8W8N - chains C and D of the 9 polymer chains in the assembly; structure by X-ray diffraction, 2.69 A resolution.

== Chain C ==
Protein: DNA-directed RNA polymerase subunit beta
Source organism: Thermus thermophilus HB8
Notes: EC 2.7.7.6
UniProtKB: Q8RQE9 (RPOB_THET8); residue numbers follow UniProt; this construct covers 1-1119
Chain sequence (1119 residues; numbered 1 to 1119; the number before each row is that of its first residue):
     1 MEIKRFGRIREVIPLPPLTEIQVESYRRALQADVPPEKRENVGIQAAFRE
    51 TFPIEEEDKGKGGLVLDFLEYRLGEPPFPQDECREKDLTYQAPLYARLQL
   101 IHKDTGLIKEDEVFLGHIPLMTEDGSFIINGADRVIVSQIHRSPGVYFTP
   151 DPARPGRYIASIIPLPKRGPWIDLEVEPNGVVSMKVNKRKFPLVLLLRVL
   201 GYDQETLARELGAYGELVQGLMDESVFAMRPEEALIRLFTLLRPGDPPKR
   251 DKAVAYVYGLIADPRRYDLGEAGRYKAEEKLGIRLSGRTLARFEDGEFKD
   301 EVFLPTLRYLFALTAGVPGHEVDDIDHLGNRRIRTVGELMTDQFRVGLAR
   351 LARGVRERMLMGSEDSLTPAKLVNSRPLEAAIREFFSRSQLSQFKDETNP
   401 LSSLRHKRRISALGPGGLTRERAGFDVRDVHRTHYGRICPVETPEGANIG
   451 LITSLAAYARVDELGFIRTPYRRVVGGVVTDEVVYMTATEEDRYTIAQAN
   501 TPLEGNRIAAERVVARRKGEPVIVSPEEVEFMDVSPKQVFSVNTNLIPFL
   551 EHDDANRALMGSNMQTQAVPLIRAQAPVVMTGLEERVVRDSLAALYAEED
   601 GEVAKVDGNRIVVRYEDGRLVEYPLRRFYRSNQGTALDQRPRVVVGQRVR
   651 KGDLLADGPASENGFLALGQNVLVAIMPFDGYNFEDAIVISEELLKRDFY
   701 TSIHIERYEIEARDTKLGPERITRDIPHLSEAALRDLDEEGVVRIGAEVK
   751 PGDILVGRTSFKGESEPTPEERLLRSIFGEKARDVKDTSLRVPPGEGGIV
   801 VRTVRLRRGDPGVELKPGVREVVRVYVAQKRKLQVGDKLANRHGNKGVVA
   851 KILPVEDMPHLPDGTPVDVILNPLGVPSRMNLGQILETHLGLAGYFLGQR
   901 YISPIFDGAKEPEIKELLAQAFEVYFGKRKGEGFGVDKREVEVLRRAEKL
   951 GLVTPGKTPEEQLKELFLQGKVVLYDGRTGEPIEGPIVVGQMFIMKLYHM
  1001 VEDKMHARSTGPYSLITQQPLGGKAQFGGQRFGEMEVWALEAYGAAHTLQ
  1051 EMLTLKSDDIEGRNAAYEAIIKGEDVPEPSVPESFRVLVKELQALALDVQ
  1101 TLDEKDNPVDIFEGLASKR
Unresolved in the structure: 57-62, 1119

== Chain D ==
Protein: DNA-directed RNA polymerase subunit beta'
Source organism: Thermus thermophilus HB8
Notes: EC 2.7.7.6
UniProtKB: Q8RQE8 (RPOC_THET8); residues 1-1524 here = UniProt positions 1-1524
Chain sequence (1524 residues; numbered 1 to 1524; the number before each row is that of its first residue):
     1 MKKEVRKVRIALASPEKIRSWSYGEVEKPETINYRTLKPERDGLFDERIF
    51 GPIKDYECACGKYKRQRFEGKVCERCGVEVTKSIVRRYRMGHIELATPAA
   101 HIWFVKDVPSKIGTLLDLSATELEQVLYFSKYIVLDPKGAILNGVPVEKR
   151 QLLTDEEYRELRYGKQETYPLPPGVDALVKDGEEVVKGQELAPGVVSRLD
   201 GVALYRFPRRVRVEYVKKERAGLRLPLAAWVEKEAYKPGEILAELPEPYL
   251 FRAEEEGVVELKELEEGAFLVLRREDEPVATYFLPVGMTPLVVHGEIVEK
   301 GQPLAEAKGLLRMPRQVRAAQVEAEEEGETVYLTLFLEWTEPKDYRVQPH
   351 MNVVVPEGARVEAGDKIVAAIDPEEEVIAEAEGVVHLHEPASILVVKARV
   401 YPFEDDVEVSTGDRVAPGDVLADGGKVKSDVYGRVEVDLVRNVVRVVESY
   451 DIDARMGAEAIQQLLKELDLEALEKELLEEMKHPSRARRAKARKRLEVVR
   501 AFLDSGNRPEWMILEAVPVLPPDLRPMVQVDGGRFATSDLNDLYRRLINR
   551 NNRLKKLLAQGAPEIIIRNEKRMLQEAVDALLDNGRRGAPVTNPGSDRPL
   601 RSLTDILSGKQGRFRQNLLGKRVDYSGRSVIVVGPQLKLHQCGLPKRMAL
   651 ELFKPFLLKKMEEKGIAPNVKAARRMLERQRDIKDEVWDALEEVIHGKVV
   701 LLNRAPTLHRLGIQAFQPVLVEGQSIQLHPLVCEAFNADFDGDQMAVHVP
   751 LSSFAQAEARIQMLSAHNLLSPASGEPLAKPSRDIILGLYYITQVRKEKK
   801 GAGLEFATPEEALAAHERGEVALNAPIKVAGRETSVGRLKYVFANPDEAL
   851 LAVAHGIVDLQDVVTVRYMGKRLETSPGRILFARIVAEAVEDEKVAWELI
   901 QLDVPQEKNSLKDLVYQAFLRLGMEKTARLLDALKYYGFTFSTTSGITIG
   951 IDDAVIPEEKKQYLEEADRKLLQIEQAYEMGFLTDRERYDQILQLWTETT
  1001 EKVTQAVFKNFEENYPFNPLYVMAQSGARGNPQQIRQLCGLRGLMQKPSG
  1051 ETFEVPVRSSFREGLTVLEYFISSHGARKGGADTALRTADSGYLTRKLVD
  1101 VTHEIVVREADCGTTNYISVPLFQPDEVTRSLRLRKRADIEAGLYGRVLA
  1151 REVEVLGVRLEEGRYLSMDDVHLLIKAAEAGEIQEVPVRSPLTCQTRYGV
  1201 CQKCYGYDLSMARPVSIGEAVGIVAAQSIGEPGTQLTMRTFHTGGVAGAA
  1251 DITQGLPRVIELFEARRPKAKAVISEIDGVVRIEETEEKLSVFVESEGFS
  1301 KEYKLPKEARLLVKDGDYVEAGQPLTRGAIDPHQLLEAKGPEAVERYLVE
  1351 EIQKVYRAQGVKLHDKHIEIVVRQMMKYVEVTDPGDSRLLEGQVLEKWDV
  1401 EALNERLIAEGKTPVAWKPLLMGVTKSALSTKSWLSAASFQNTTHVLTEA
  1451 AIAGKKDELIGLKENVILGRLIPAGTGSDFVRFTQVVDQKTLKAIEEARK
  1501 EAVEAKERPAARRGVKREQPGKQA
Unresolved in the structure: 1-2, 143-144, 1238-1251, 1503-1524
Bound ions: Zn2+ site 1: Cys-58, Cys-60, Cys-73, Cys-76; Mg2+ site 1: Asp-739, Asp-741, Asp-743 (shared with 2 residues of chain I); Mg2+ site 2 near Lys-840 (its only coordinating residue here); Mg2+ site 3: Trp-897, Ile-900; Zn2+ site 2: Cys-1112, Cys-1194, Cys-1201, Cys-1204

== Chain C / chain D interface ==
Contacting residue pairs (399):
  Phe-425(C) / Lys-1079(D)
  Phe-425(C) / Asp-1083(D)
  Phe-425(C) / Leu-1086(D)  hydrophobic
  Arg-428(C) / Arg-1078(D)  hydrogen bond (backbone-side chain)
  Arg-428(C) / Ala-1082(D)
  Asp-429(C) / Lys-1079(D)  salt bridge
  Val-430(C) / Pro-1048(D)
  Val-430(C) / Phe-1071(D)  hydrophobic
  Val-430(C) / Ser-1074(D)
  Val-430(C) / His-1075(D)  hydrogen bond (backbone-side chain)
  Val-430(C) / Arg-1078(D)
  His-431(C) / Phe-1071(D)
  Arg-432(C) / Phe-1071(D)
  Tyr-435(C) / Val-1067(D)
  Tyr-435(C) / Phe-1071(D)
  Cys-439(C) / Arg-1078(D)
  Pro-440(C) / Ser-1074(D)
  Pro-440(C) / Arg-1078(D)  hydrogen bond (backbone-side chain)
  Val-441(C) / Tyr-1070(D)  hydrophobic
  Thr-443(C) / Arg-1078(D)
  Gly-446(C) / Ala-1085(D)
  Ile-449(C) / Arg-1078(D)
  Ile-449(C) / Ala-1082(D)  hydrophobic
  Ile-449(C) / Ala-1085(D)  hydrophobic
  Gly-450(C) / Arg-1078(D)
  Gln-498(C) / Leu-1068(D)
  Arg-516(C) / Leu-1068(D)
  Glu-520(C) / Lys-1047(D)  salt bridge
  Glu-520(C) / Phe-1053(D)
  Pro-521(C) / Leu-1068(D)  hydrophobic
  Pro-536(C) / Val-1067(D)  hydrophobic
  Val-539(C) / Val-1067(D)  hydrophobic
  Phe-540(C) / Tyr-1070(D)  hydrophobic
  Leu-550(C) / Tyr-1070(D)
  Glu-551(C) / Gly-1064(D)
  Glu-551(C) / Leu-1065(D)  hydrogen bond (backbone-backbone)
  His-552(C) / Phe-1061(D)  hydrogen bond (side chain-backbone)
  His-552(C) / Arg-1062(D)  hydrogen bond (side chain-backbone)
  His-552(C) / Glu-1063(D)
  His-552(C) / Gly-1064(D)
  Asp-553(C) / Phe-1061(D)
  Asp-553(C) / Tyr-1070(D)  hydrogen bond (backbone-side chain)
  Asp-554(C) / Arg-1042(D)  salt bridge
  Asp-554(C) / Phe-1061(D)
  Asp-554(C) / Tyr-1070(D)
  Ala-555(C) / Tyr-1070(D)
  Ala-558(C) / Tyr-1070(D)
  Ile-676(C) / Ile-947(D)
  Ile-676(C) / Thr-948(D)  hydrogen bond (backbone-side chain)
  Met-677(C) / Thr-943(D)
  Met-677(C) / Ile-947(D)
  Pro-678(C) / Asp-784(D)
  Pro-678(C) / Ser-942(D)
  Pro-678(C) / Thr-943(D)
  Pro-678(C) / Ile-947(D)
  Phe-679(C) / Thr-943(D)
  Asp-680(C) / Pro-635(D)
  Asp-680(C) / Phe-939(D)
  Asp-680(C) / Thr-940(D)
  Asp-680(C) / Thr-943(D)  hydrogen bond (backbone-side chain)
  Gly-681(C) / Val-633(D)
  Gly-681(C) / Pro-635(D)
  Gly-681(C) / Phe-939(D)
  Tyr-682(C) / Val-633(D)
  Tyr-682(C) / Pro-635(D)
  Tyr-682(C) / Gln-636(D)
  Asn-683(C) / Asp-784(D)
  Phe-684(C) / Val-633(D)  hydrophobic
  Phe-684(C) / Pro-730(D)
  Phe-684(C) / Phe-740(D)
  Phe-684(C) / Ser-782(D)
  Phe-684(C) / Arg-783(D)
  Phe-684(C) / Asp-784(D)
  Phe-684(C) / Phe-939(D)  hydrophobic
  Glu-685(C) / Asp-739(D)
  Glu-685(C) / Phe-740(D)  hydrogen bond (backbone-backbone)
  Glu-685(C) / Arg-783(D)  salt bridge
  Glu-685(C) / Arg-1029(D)  salt bridge
  Asp-686(C) / Asp-741(D)
  Ala-687(C) / Val-633(D)  hydrophobic
  Ala-687(C) / Phe-740(D)  hydrophobic
  Arg-713(C) / Gly-532(D)
  Arg-713(C) / Gly-533(D)
  Lys-716(C) / Arg-35(D)  hydrogen bond (side chain-backbone)
  Lys-716(C) / Leu-37(D)
  Arg-735(C) / Arg-681(D)
  Glu-748(C) / Arg-681(D)  salt bridge
  Lys-750(C) / Arg-681(D)
  Pro-751(C) / Arg-679(D)
  Pro-751(C) / Gln-680(D)  hydrogen bond (backbone-backbone)
  Asp-753(C) / Arg-679(D)  salt bridge
  Asp-753(C) / Arg-681(D)  salt bridge
  Glu-764(C) / Lys-54(D)
  Glu-766(C) / Lys-64(D)
  Glu-766(C) / Arg-65(D)  salt bridge
  Pro-767(C) / Arg-65(D)  hydrogen bond (backbone-side chain)
  Pro-769(C) / Arg-65(D)
  Gln-834(C) / Gln-724(D)  hydrogen bond
  Val-835(C) / Ser-725(D)  hydrogen bond (backbone-side chain)
  Gly-836(C) / Val-630(D)
  Gly-836(C) / Ser-725(D)
  Lys-838(C) / Asp-741(D)  hydrogen bond (side chain-backbone)
  Lys-846(C) / Asp-741(D)
  Gly-847(C) / Phe-740(D)
  Val-848(C) / Val-630(D)  hydrophobic
  Val-848(C) / Ile-631(D)
  Val-848(C) / Val-632(D)  hydrophobic
  Val-848(C) / Phe-740(D)  hydrogen bond (backbone-backbone)
  Val-849(C) / Val-632(D)
  Ala-850(C) / Val-632(D)
  Ala-850(C) / Val-633(D)  hydrophobic
  Asn-872(C) / Asp-784(D)  hydrogen bond
  Pro-873(C) / Ile-947(D)  hydrophobic
  Pro-873(C) / Ile-949(D)  hydrophobic
  Leu-874(C) / Asp-784(D)
  Leu-874(C) / Met-1023(D)  hydrophobic
  Leu-874(C) / Ala-1028(D)  hydrophobic
  Leu-874(C) / Arg-1029(D)  hydrogen bond (backbone-side chain)
  Val-876(C) / Ile-949(D)  hydrophobic
  Pro-877(C) / Leu-1020(D)  hydrophobic
  Pro-877(C) / Met-1023(D)  hydrophobic
  Pro-877(C) / Arg-1029(D)
  Ser-878(C) / Arg-1029(D)  hydrogen bond
  Ser-878(C) / Gln-1034(D)
  Arg-879(C) / Arg-1029(D)
  Met-880(C) / Gln-1034(D)
  Met-880(C) / Gln-1037(D)  hydrogen bond
  Met-880(C) / Leu-1038(D)  hydrophobic
  Leu-882(C) / Leu-1038(D)  hydrophobic
  Leu-882(C) / Phe-1061(D)
  Leu-882(C) / Arg-1062(D)
  Ile-885(C) / Ile-949(D)
  Ile-885(C) / Gly-950(D)
  Ile-885(C) / Ile-951(D)
  Leu-886(C) / Ile-951(D)  hydrophobic
  His-889(C) / Gly-950(D)
  His-889(C) / Ile-951(D)  hydrogen bond (side chain-backbone)
  Phe-906(C) / Leu-1065(D)
  Phe-906(C) / Thr-1066(D)
  Phe-906(C) / Val-1067(D)
  Phe-906(C) / Tyr-1070(D)  hydrophobic
  Glu-911(C) / Ile-951(D)
  Glu-911(C) / Arg-1062(D)  salt bridge
  Lys-915(C) / Asp-952(D)  salt bridge
  Arg-945(C) / Asp-859(D)  salt bridge
  Arg-946(C) / Tyr-791(D)  hydrogen bond
  Arg-946(C) / Arg-796(D)
  Arg-946(C) / Asp-859(D)  salt bridge
  Arg-946(C) / Gln-861(D)  hydrogen bond
  Lys-949(C) / Arg-796(D)
  Leu-950(C) / Phe-1017(D)
  Gly-951(C) / Tyr-1015(D)
  Gln-969(C) / Asp-952(D)
  Lys-971(C) / Thr-948(D)
  Lys-971(C) / Asp-953(D)  salt bridge
  Ile-983(C) / Thr-944(D)
  Ile-983(C) / Gly-946(D)
  Glu-984(C) / Tyr-791(D)  hydrogen bond
  Glu-984(C) / Thr-944(D)  hydrogen bond (backbone-backbone)
  Gly-985(C) / Gly-946(D)
  Pro-986(C) / Gly-946(D)
  Pro-986(C) / Thr-948(D)
  Ile-987(C) / Gly-946(D)
  Ile-987(C) / Thr-948(D)
  Val-988(C) / Thr-948(D)  hydrogen bond (backbone-side chain)
  Val-988(C) / Ile-949(D)
  Val-988(C) / Gly-950(D)
  Val-1001(C) / Ser-629(D)
  Val-1001(C) / Val-630(D)  hydrophobic
  Val-1001(C) / Gln-724(D)
  Val-1001(C) / Ser-725(D)
  Glu-1002(C) / Gln-724(D)
  Lys-1004(C) / Arg-628(D)
  Lys-1004(C) / Gln-744(D)
  Met-1005(C) / Arg-628(D)
  Met-1005(C) / Ser-629(D)
  Met-1005(C) / Met-648(D)  hydrophobic
  Met-1005(C) / Gln-724(D)
  His-1006(C) / Gly-627(D)
  His-1006(C) / Arg-628(D)  hydrogen bond (backbone-backbone)
  His-1006(C) / Met-648(D)
  Ala-1007(C) / Ser-626(D)
  Ala-1007(C) / Gly-627(D)
  Ala-1007(C) / Met-648(D)
  Ala-1007(C) / Glu-651(D)
  Ala-1007(C) / Leu-652(D)  hydrophobic
  Arg-1008(C) / Asp-624(D)  salt bridge
  Arg-1008(C) / Tyr-625(D)  hydrogen bond (backbone-backbone)
  Arg-1008(C) / Ser-626(D)  hydrogen bond (backbone-backbone)
  Arg-1008(C) / Glu-651(D)
  Ser-1009(C) / Asp-624(D)
  Ser-1009(C) / Tyr-625(D)  hydrogen bond (backbone-backbone)
  Ser-1009(C) / Glu-651(D)  hydrogen bond
  Thr-1010(C) / Asp-624(D)
  Thr-1010(C) / Tyr-625(D)
  Tyr-1013(C) / Asp-624(D)  hydrogen bond
  Leu-1015(C) / Arg-87(D)  hydrogen bond (backbone-side chain)
  Leu-1015(C) / Val-528(D)  hydrophobic
  Ile-1016(C) / Arg-87(D)  hydrogen bond (backbone-side chain)
  Ile-1016(C) / Leu-524(D)
  Ile-1016(C) / Pro-526(D)
  Ile-1016(C) / Arg-613(D)
  Thr-1017(C) / Arg-613(D)
  Thr-1017(C) / Asn-617(D)
  Gln-1018(C) / Arg-87(D)
  Gln-1019(C) / Asn-617(D)  hydrogen bond (side chain-backbone)
  Gln-1019(C) / Lys-621(D)
  Gln-1019(C) / Arg-622(D)
  Pro-1020(C) / Arg-622(D)
  Pro-1020(C) / Val-623(D)
  Pro-1020(C) / Asp-624(D)
  Leu-1021(C) / Arg-622(D)
  Gly-1022(C) / Arg-622(D)
  Phe-1027(C) / Glu-651(D)
  Gly-1029(C) / Arg-622(D)  hydrogen bond (backbone-side chain)
  Gly-1029(C) / Val-623(D)
  Gly-1029(C) / Ser-626(D)
  Gln-1030(C) / Arg-622(D)
  Gln-1030(C) / Val-623(D)  hydrogen bond (backbone-backbone)
  Gln-1030(C) / Ser-626(D)  hydrogen bond (backbone-side chain)
  Gln-1030(C) / Gly-627(D)
  Gln-1030(C) / Arg-628(D)  hydrogen bond
  Arg-1031(C) / Arg-615(D)  hydrogen bond (side chain-backbone)
  Arg-1031(C) / Gln-616(D)  hydrogen bond (side chain-backbone)
  Arg-1031(C) / Gly-620(D)  hydrogen bond (side chain-backbone)
  Arg-1031(C) / Lys-621(D)
  Arg-1031(C) / Arg-622(D)
  Phe-1032(C) / Gly-620(D)
  Phe-1032(C) / Lys-621(D)  hydrogen bond (backbone-backbone)
  Phe-1032(C) / Ile-713(D)  hydrophobic
  Phe-1032(C) / His-748(D)
  Glu-1034(C) / Arg-615(D)  salt bridge
  Glu-1034(C) / Leu-619(D)
  Glu-1034(C) / Arg-1096(D)  salt bridge
  Met-1035(C) / Thr-707(D)
  Glu-1036(C) / Asn-703(D)
  Glu-1036(C) / Thr-707(D)  hydrogen bond
  Glu-1036(C) / Ile-713(D)
  Val-1037(C) / Leu-619(D)
  Trp-1038(C) / Arg-1096(D)
  Trp-1038(C) / Val-1099(D)
  Trp-1038(C) / Ile-1223(D)
  Trp-1038(C) / Gln-1227(D)
  Ala-1039(C) / Thr-707(D)
  Ala-1039(C) / Arg-710(D)
  Ala-1039(C) / Ile-713(D)  hydrophobic
  Ala-1039(C) / Gln-1227(D)
  Leu-1040(C) / Met-763(D)  hydrophobic
  Glu-1041(C) / Ala-1220(D)
  Glu-1041(C) / Ile-1223(D)
  Glu-1041(C) / Leu-1462(D)
  Glu-1041(C) / Val-1466(D)
  Ala-1042(C) / Arg-710(D)  hydrogen bond (backbone-side chain)
  Ala-1042(C) / Glu-1219(D)
  Ala-1042(C) / Ile-1223(D)  hydrophobic
  Ala-1042(C) / Val-1224(D)  hydrophobic
  Ala-1042(C) / Gln-1227(D)
  Tyr-1043(C) / Arg-710(D)  hydrogen bond (side chain-backbone)
  Tyr-1043(C) / Leu-711(D)
  Tyr-1043(C) / Ile-713(D)  hydrogen bond (side chain-backbone)
  Tyr-1043(C) / Gln-714(D)
  Tyr-1043(C) / Gln-762(D)  hydrogen bond (backbone-side chain)
  Tyr-1043(C) / Met-763(D)  hydrophobic
  Tyr-1043(C) / Asn-768(D)
  Gly-1044(C) / Gln-762(D)  hydrogen bond (backbone-side chain)
  Gly-1044(C) / Ala-1474(D)
  Gly-1044(C) / Gly-1475(D)
  Gly-1044(C) / Thr-1476(D)  hydrogen bond (backbone-backbone)
  Ala-1045(C) / Glu-758(D)
  Ala-1045(C) / Gln-762(D)
  Ala-1045(C) / Met-763(D)  hydrophobic
  Ala-1046(C) / Glu-758(D)  hydrogen bond (backbone-side chain)
  Ala-1046(C) / Leu-1471(D)
  Ala-1046(C) / Ile-1472(D)  hydrophobic
  Ala-1046(C) / Ala-1474(D)
  Ala-1046(C) / Thr-1476(D)  hydrogen bond (backbone-side chain)
  Ala-1046(C) / Gly-1477(D)
  His-1047(C) / Phe-754(D)
  His-1047(C) / Glu-758(D)  salt bridge
  His-1047(C) / Leu-1471(D)
  His-1047(C) / Thr-1476(D)
  Thr-1048(C) / Leu-701(D)
  Thr-1048(C) / Ala-755(D)  hydrogen bond (side chain-backbone)
  Thr-1048(C) / Glu-758(D)  hydrogen bond (backbone-side chain)
  Leu-1049(C) / Val-1466(D)  hydrophobic
  Leu-1049(C) / Ile-1472(D)  hydrophobic
  Gln-1050(C) / Gly-1469(D)  hydrogen bond (side chain-backbone)
  Gln-1050(C) / Arg-1470(D)
  Gln-1050(C) / Leu-1471(D)
  Glu-1051(C) / Pro-750(D)
  Glu-1051(C) / Leu-751(D)  hydrogen bond (side chain-backbone)
  Glu-1051(C) / Ser-752(D)  hydrogen bond (side chain-backbone)
  Glu-1051(C) / Ala-755(D)
  Met-1052(C) / Val-623(D)
  Met-1052(C) / His-748(D)
  Leu-1053(C) / Lys-621(D)  hydrogen bond (backbone-side chain)
  Leu-1053(C) / Val-1466(D)
  Thr-1054(C) / Gly-1469(D)
  Lys-1056(C) / Val-623(D)
  Lys-1056(C) / Asp-624(D)  hydrogen bond (backbone-backbone)
  Lys-1056(C) / Val-749(D)  hydrogen bond (side chain-backbone)
  Lys-1056(C) / Pro-750(D)
  Lys-1056(C) / Leu-751(D)
  Ser-1057(C) / Lys-621(D)
  Ser-1057(C) / Arg-622(D)  hydrogen bond (side chain-backbone)
  Asp-1058(C) / Lys-621(D)
  Tyr-1067(C) / Tyr-625(D)
  Tyr-1067(C) / Pro-655(D)  hydrophobic
  Tyr-1067(C) / Leu-658(D)
  Tyr-1067(C) / Arg-674(D)  hydrogen bond
  Ile-1070(C) / Pro-655(D)  hydrophobic
  Ile-1070(C) / Phe-656(D)
  Ile-1070(C) / Lys-659(D)
  Ile-1071(C) / Pro-655(D)  hydrophobic
  Ile-1071(C) / Lys-659(D)
  Ile-1071(C) / Val-670(D)
  Gly-1073(C) / Lys-659(D)
  Asp-1075(C) / Ser-753(D)  hydrogen bond
  Val-1076(C) / Ser-752(D)
  Pro-1082(C) / Leu-1468(D)
  Glu-1083(C) / Arg-87(D)  salt bridge
  Glu-1083(C) / Tyr-88(D)  hydrogen bond
  Ser-1084(C) / Asn-617(D)
  Ser-1084(C) / Leu-618(D)
  Phe-1085(C) / Leu-618(D)
  Phe-1085(C) / Leu-1468(D)  hydrophobic
  Arg-1086(C) / Tyr-88(D)
  Val-1087(C) / Arg-87(D)
  Val-1087(C) / Leu-524(D)  hydrophobic
  Val-1087(C) / Arg-613(D)
  Leu-1088(C) / Leu-607(D)  hydrophobic
  Leu-1088(C) / Phe-614(D)  hydrophobic
  Leu-1088(C) / Leu-618(D)  hydrophobic
  Lys-1090(C) / Arg-87(D)
  Lys-1090(C) / Tyr-88(D)  hydrogen bond (side chain-backbone)
  Lys-1090(C) / Leu-520(D)
  Lys-1090(C) / Leu-524(D)
  Glu-1091(C) / Leu-520(D)
  Glu-1091(C) / Leu-603(D)
  Glu-1091(C) / Ile-606(D)
  Glu-1091(C) / Arg-613(D)  salt bridge
  Leu-1092(C) / Leu-607(D)  hydrophobic
  Leu-1092(C) / Leu-1447(D)  hydrophobic
  Gln-1093(C) / Trp-21(D)
  Gln-1093(C) / Met-90(D)
  Gln-1093(C) / Pro-518(D)
  Ala-1094(C) / Met-90(D)
  Ala-1094(C) / Leu-520(D)  hydrophobic
  Ala-1094(C) / Leu-582(D)
  Ala-1094(C) / Leu-603(D)
  Leu-1095(C) / His-101(D)  hydrogen bond (backbone-side chain)
  Leu-1095(C) / Trp-103(D)  hydrophobic
  Leu-1095(C) / Leu-582(D)  hydrophobic
  Leu-1095(C) / Leu-603(D)  hydrophobic
  Leu-1095(C) / Leu-607(D)  hydrophobic
  Ala-1096(C) / Ala-13(D)  hydrogen bond (backbone-backbone)
  Ala-1096(C) / His-101(D)
  Ala-1096(C) / Leu-514(D)  hydrophobic
  Leu-1097(C) / Ile-10(D)  hydrophobic
  Leu-1097(C) / Ala-11(D)
  Leu-1097(C) / Trp-21(D)
  Leu-1097(C) / Trp-103(D)  hydrophobic
  Leu-1097(C) / Ala-1451(D)  hydrophobic
  Asp-1098(C) / Arg-9(D)
  Asp-1098(C) / Ile-10(D)
  Asp-1098(C) / Ala-11(D)  hydrogen bond (backbone-backbone)
  Asp-1098(C) / Lys-17(D)  salt bridge
  Asp-1098(C) / Trp-21(D)
  Val-1099(C) / Val-8(D)  hydrophobic
  Val-1099(C) / Arg-9(D)
  Val-1099(C) / Ile-10(D)  hydrophobic
  Gln-1100(C) / Lys-7(D)
  Gln-1100(C) / Val-8(D)
  Gln-1100(C) / Arg-9(D)  hydrogen bond (backbone-backbone)
  Gln-1100(C) / Lys-17(D)
  Thr-1101(C) / Val-5(D)
  Thr-1101(C) / Lys-7(D)
  Leu-1102(C) / Val-5(D)
  Leu-1102(C) / Arg-6(D)  hydrogen bond (backbone-backbone)
  Leu-1102(C) / Lys-7(D)  hydrogen bond (backbone-backbone)
  Leu-1102(C) / Arg-9(D)
  Asp-1103(C) / Glu-4(D)
  Asp-1103(C) / Arg-6(D)
  Glu-1104(C) / Arg-6(D)
  Asp-1106(C) / Lys-7(D)  salt bridge
  Asp-1106(C) / Lys-1456(D)  salt bridge
  Val-1109(C) / Val-5(D)  hydrophobic
  Phe-1112(C) / Tyr-88(D)  hydrophobic
  Leu-1115(C) / Lys-82(D)
  Leu-1115(C) / Ile-84(D)  hydrophobic
  Leu-1115(C) / Val-85(D)  hydrophobic
  Leu-1115(C) / Arg-89(D)  hydrogen bond (backbone-side chain)
  Ala-1116(C) / Tyr-23(D)
  Ala-1116(C) / Tyr-88(D)
  Ser-1117(C) / Tyr-23(D)  hydrogen bond (backbone-side chain)
  Lys-1118(C) / Arg-19(D)  hydrogen bond (side chain-backbone)
  Lys-1118(C) / Ser-20(D)  hydrogen bond (side chain-backbone)
  Lys-1118(C) / Ser-22(D)  hydrogen bond (side chain-backbone)
  Lys-1118(C) / Tyr-23(D)
Other interface residues (no listed pair), chain C (186 interface residues in all): Ala-423, His-434, Thr-453, Val-514, Asn-556, Ala-732, Gly-752, Thr-768, Arg-772, Leu-968, Asp-976, Arg-978, Gly-1011, Gly-1033, Ile-1060, Lys-1072
Other interface residues (no listed pair), chain D (198 interface residues in all): Lys-3, Leu-12, Ile-18, Pro-521, Asp-523, Gln-529, Asp-531, Tyr-544, Pro-645, Arg-647, Lys-654, Glu-678, Leu-708, Cys-733, Gly-742, Ala-746, Leu-787, Glu-798, Ser-945, Ala-1077, Gly-1081, Thr-1095, Trp-1434, Ile-1467

== In short ==
186 residues of chain C and 198 residues of chain D are in contact; the contacts include 77 hydrogen bonds and
23 salt bridges. Polar pairs include Asp-429(C)/Lys-1079(D), Glu-520(C)/Lys-1047(D) and
Asp-554(C)/Arg-1042(D). Cys-58(D), Cys-60(D), Cys-73(D) and Cys-76(D) form the Zn2+ site 1.
Here chain C is DNA-directed RNA polymerase subunit beta and chain D is DNA-directed RNA polymerase subunit
beta', both from Thermus thermophilus HB8. Entry 8W8N (Thermus thermophilus initiation transcription complex
in the pre-translocated state) was determined by X-ray diffraction, deposited together with 8W8O and 8W8P.
